PDB entry 5LMT | electron microscopy, 4.15 A resolution (low resolution: residue-level contacts below are approximate; hydrogen-bond / salt-bridge calls are withheld) | chains A and N of the 25 polymer chains in the assembly

Chain A:
Molecule: 16S ribosomal RNA
Organism: Thermus thermophilus HB8
Sequence (1522 nucleotides; each row starts with the number of its first residue; note: 44 numbers in that range are skipped by the numbering (no residue carries them; nothing is unmodelled there); a row labelled like 189A-189L holds insertion residues (189A, then the next letters in order); numbering starts at 0):
     0 UUUGUUGGAG AGUUUGAUCC UGGCUCAGGG UGAACGCUGG CGGCGUGCCU AAGACAUGCA
    60 AGUCGUGCGG GCCG
    76 CGGGGUUUU
    88 ACUCCG
    96 UGGUCAGCGG CGGACGGGUG AGUAACGCGU GGGU
  129A G
   130 ACCUACCCGG AAGAGGGGGA CAACCCGGGG AAACUCGGGC UAAUCCCCCA UGUGGACCCG
189A-189L CCCCUUGGGGUG
   190 UGUCCAAAGG GCUUU
   216 GCCCGCUUCC GGAUGGGCCC GCGUCCCAUC AGCUAGUUGG UGGGGUAAUG GCCCACCAAG
   276 GCGACGACGG GUAGCCGGUC UGAGAGGAUG GCCGGCCACA GGGGCACUGA GACACGGGCC
   336 CCACUCCUAC GGGAGGCAGC AGUUAGGAAU CUUCCGCAAU GGGCGCAAGC CUGACGGAGC
   396 GACGCCGCUU GGAGGAAGAA GCCCUUCGGG GUGUAAACUC CUGA
   441 ACCCGGGACG AAACCCCC
   460 GA
   470 CGAGGGGA
   479 CUGACGGUAC CGGGGUAA
   498 UAGCGCCGGC CAACUCCGUG CCAGCAGCCG CGGUAAUACG GAGGGCGCGA GCGUUACCCG
   558 GAUUCACUGG GCGUAAAGGG CGUGUAGGCG GCCUGGGGCG UCCCAUGUGA AAGACCACGG
   618 CUCAACCGUG GGGGAGCGUG GGAUACGCUC AGGCUAGACG GUGGGAGAGG GUGGUGGAAU
   678 UCCCGGAGUA GCGGUGAAAU GCGCAGAUAC CGGGAGGAAC GCCGAUGGCG AAGGCAGCCA
   738 CCUGGUCCAC CCGUGACGCU GAGGCGCGAA AGCGUGGGGA GCAAACCGGA UUAGAUACCC
   798 GGGUAGUCCA CGCCCUAAAC GAUGCGCGCU AGGUCUCUGG GUCU
   848 CCUGGGGGCC GAAGCUAACG CGUUAAGCGC GCCGCCUGGG GAGUACGGCC GCAAGGCUGA
   908 AACUCAAAGG AAUUGACGGG GGCCCGCACA AGCGGUGGAG CAUGUGGUUU AAUUCGAAGC
   968 AACGCGAAGA ACCUUACCAG GCCUUGACAU GCUA
 1001A G
  1002 GGAACCCGGG UGAAAGCCUG GGGUGCCCC
1030A-1030D GCGA
  1031 GGGGAGCCCU AGCACAGGUG CUGCAUGGCC GUCGUCAGCU CGUGCCGUGA GGUGUUGGGU
  1091 UAAGUCCCGC AACGAGCGCA ACCCCCGCCG UUAGUUGCCA GCGGUUCGGC CGGGCACUCU
  1151 AACGGGACUG CCCGCG
  1168 AAAGCGGGAG GAAGGAGGGG ACGACGUCUG GUCAGCAUGG CCCUUACGGC CUGGGCGACA
  1228 CACGUGCUAC AAUGCCCACU ACAAAGCGAU GCCACCCGGC AACGGGGAGC UAAUCGCAAA
  1288 AAGGUGGGCC CAGUUCGGAU UGGGGUCUGC AACCCGACCC CAUGAAGCCG GAAUCGCUAG
  1348 UAAUCGCGGA UCAGCC
 1363A A
  1364 UGCCGCGGUG AAUACGUUCC CGGGCCUUGU ACACACCGCC CGUCACGCCA UGGGAGCGGG
  1424 CUCUACCCGA AGUCGCCGG
1442A-1442B GA
  1443 GCCUA
  1452 C
  1456 GGGCAGGCGC CGAGGGUAGG GCCCGUGACU GGGGCGAAGU CGUAACAAGG UAGCUGUACC
  1516 GGAAGGUGCG GCUGGAUCAC CUCCUUUCU
Disordered / not traced: 0-4, 1543-1544
Bound ions: Mg2+ site 1: U13, C526, G527; Mg2+ site 2 near G21 (its only coordinating residue here); Mg2+ site 3: C48, G115; Mg2+ site 4 near A53 (its only coordinating residue here); Mg2+ site 5: A59, U387; Mg2+ site 6: A109, G331; Mg2+ site 7: A116, G117, G289; Mg2+ site 8 near A119 (its only coordinating residue here); Mg2+ site 9: U252, G266, C267; Mg2+ site 10 near G299 (its only coordinating residue here); Mg2+ site 11 near A315 (its only coordinating residue here); Mg2+ site 12 near G324 (its only coordinating residue here); 32 more Mg2+ sites not listed

Chain N:
Protein: 30S ribosomal protein S14 type Z
Organism: Thermus thermophilus HB8
UniProt: Q5SHQ1 (RS14Z_THET8); residues 1-61 here = UniProt positions 1-61
Sequence (61 residues; numbered 1 to 61; the number before each row is that of its first residue):
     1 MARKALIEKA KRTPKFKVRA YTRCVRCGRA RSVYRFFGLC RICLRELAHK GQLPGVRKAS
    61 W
Disordered / not traced: 1
Bound ions: Zn2+: Cys24, Cys27, Cys43

How chain A and chain N interact:
Residue-residue contacts (70; chain A residue first):
  G973(A) - Arg29(N)
  G973(A) - Arg41(N)
  A974(A) - Arg29(N)
  A974(A) - Arg31(N)
  A974(A) - Ser32(N)
  A974(A) - Arg41(N)
  A975(A) - Arg31(N)
  A975(A) - Ser32(N)
  A975(A) - Tyr34(N)
  G976(A) - Arg31(N)
  C979(A) - Val18(N)
  C979(A) - Arg19(N)
  C980(A) - Val18(N)
  C980(A) - Arg19(N)
  U981(A) - Tyr21(N)
  U981(A) - Arg23(N)
  U981(A) - Ala30(N)
  U982(A) - Leu6(N)
  U982(A) - Arg23(N)
  U982(A) - Ala30(N)
  A983(A) - Arg3(N)
  A983(A) - Leu6(N)
  A994(A) - Lys4(N)
  A994(A) - Ala5(N)
  A1015(A) - Lys15(N)
  A1016(A) - Lys15(N)
  G1047(A) - Lys4(N)
  G1048(A) - Arg3(N)
  G1048(A) - Lys4(N)
  U1049(A) - Ala2(N)
  U1049(A) - Arg3(N)
  C1059(A) - Arg45(N)
  C1060(A) - Arg45(N)
  C1114(A) - Ser60(N)
  C1115(A) - Trp61(N)
  G1186(A) - Trp61(N)
  G1187(A) - Ser60(N)
  A1188(A) - Lys58(N)
  G1202(A) - Ala2(N)
  G1202(A) - Cys27(N)
  G1202(A) - Arg29(N)
  G1202(A) - Ile42(N)
  G1202(A) - Cys43(N)
  G1202(A) - Glu46(N)
  C1203(A) - Ala2(N)
  C1203(A) - Cys27(N)
  G1216(A) - Arg3(N)
  G1216(A) - Ala5(N)
  C1217(A) - Ala5(N)
  C1218(A) - Glu8(N)
  C1218(A) - Lys15(N)
  U1219(A) - Lys15(N)
  U1219(A) - Arg19(N)
  G1316(A) - Lys17(N)
  G1316(A) - Val18(N)
  C1317(A) - Phe16(N)
  C1317(A) - Lys17(N)
  C1317(A) - Val18(N)
  C1317(A) - Arg19(N)
  A1357(A) - Tyr34(N)
  U1358(A) - Val33(N)
  U1358(A) - Tyr34(N)
  U1358(A) - Arg35(N)
  U1358(A) - Phe36(N)
  C1359(A) - Thr22(N)
  C1359(A) - Arg35(N)
  A1360(A) - Val18(N)
  A1360(A) - Arg35(N)
  G1368(A) - Trp61(N)
  C1369(A) - Trp61(N)
Also at the interface, not in a pair above, chain A (40 interface residues in all): A977, G1058, C1189, A1318
Also at the interface, not in a pair above, chain N (34 interface residues in all): Ile7, Ala20, Arg26

Overview:
40 residues of chain A face 34 of chain N across their interface. The Mg2+ site 1 is built by U13(A), C526(A)
and G527(A). C48(A) and G115(A) coordinate Mg2+ site 3.
Chain A is 16S ribosomal RNA and chain N is 30S ribosomal protein S14 type Z, both from Thermus thermophilus
HB8; the structure, Structure of bacterial 30S-IF1-IF3-mRNA-tRNA translation pre-initiation complex(state-3),
was determined by electron microscopy together with 5LMN, 5LMO, 5LMP, 5LMQ, 5LMR, 5LMS, 5LMU and 5LMV from the
same study.
